PDB entry 6OWG | electron microscopy, 2.60 A resolution | chains B and C of the 240 polymer chains in the assembly

== Chain B (and C) ==
Name: Microcompartments protein
Organism: Halothece sp. (strain PCC 7418)
Notes: chain C of this document is another copy of the same molecule, construct and numbering; everything in this record applies to it too
Reference sequence: K9YHS7 (K9YHS7_HALP7); numbering as in UniProt (aligned over 1-113)
Sequence (113 residues; each row starts with the number of its first residue):
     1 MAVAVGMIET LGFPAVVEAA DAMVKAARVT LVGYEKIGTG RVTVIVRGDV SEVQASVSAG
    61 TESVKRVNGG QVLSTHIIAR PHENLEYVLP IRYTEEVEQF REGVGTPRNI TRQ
Unresolved in the structure: 1, 102-113

== How chain B and chain C interact ==
Residue-residue contacts (6):
  K25(B) with K25(C), hydrogen bond (side chain-backbone)
  E62(B) with R66(C)
  R66(B) with A59(C); E62(C), salt bridge; S63(C), hydrogen bond; R66(C)
Also at the interface, not in a pair above, chain B (4 interface residues in all): A26
Also at the interface, not in a pair above, chain C (6 interface residues in all): A26

== Summary ==
The interface between chain B and chain C involves 4 residues on one side and 6 on the other; the contacts
include 2 hydrogen bonds and 1 salt bridge. Polar pairs include R66(B)-E62(C), K25(B)-K25(C) and
R66(B)-S63(C).
Chain B and chain C are both Microcompartments protein (Halothece sp. (strain PCC 7418)); the structure,
Structure of a synthetic beta-carboxysome shell, T=4, was determined by electron microscopy (same publication
as 6OWF).
